Entry 7P36 (X-ray diffraction, 1.14 A resolution); this record covers chain A.

Chain A:
Name: NADPH dependent R-specific alcohol dehydrogenase
Organism: Lactobacillus kefiri
UniProtKB: Q6WVP7 (Q6WVP7_LACKE); residues 1-251 here correspond to UniProt positions 2-252 (UniProt number = residue number + 1)
Chain sequence (260 residues; numbered -8 to 251; the number before each row is that of its first residue; numbers below 1 keep their minus sign (His-8 is residue -8)):
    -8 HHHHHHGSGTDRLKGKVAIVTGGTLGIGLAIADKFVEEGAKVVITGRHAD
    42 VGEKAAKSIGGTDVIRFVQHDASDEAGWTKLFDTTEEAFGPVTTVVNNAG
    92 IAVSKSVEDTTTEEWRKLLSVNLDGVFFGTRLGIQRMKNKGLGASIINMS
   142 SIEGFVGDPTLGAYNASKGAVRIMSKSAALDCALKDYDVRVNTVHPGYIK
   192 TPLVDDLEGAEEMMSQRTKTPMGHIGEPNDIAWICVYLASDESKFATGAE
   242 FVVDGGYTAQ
Not modelled in the structure: -8 to 1
Construct notes: expression tag (-8 to 0)
Swiss-Prot annotation at these positions:
  - active site: Tyr155 (Proton donor/acceptor)
  - binding site (NADP(+)): Thr15 to Ile18, Arg38, His39, Asp62, Ala63, Asn89, Tyr155, Lys159, Ile190 to Leu194
  - binding site (Mg(2+)): Gln251
Ion coordination: Mg2+ near Gln251 (its only coordinating residue here)
From the paper describing this entry:
  - interface residues: Asp41, Thr102, Gln126
  - mutagenesis - T102E, Q126K: unchanged catalytic activity

Summary:
From UniProt: active-site residue Tyr155, 16 NADP+-binding residues and Mg2+-binding residue Gln251. From the
paper: T102E and Q126K leave catalytic activity unchanged; interface residues Asp41, Thr102 and Gln126.
Chain A is NADPH dependent R-specific alcohol dehydrogenase (Lactobacillus kefiri); the structure, X-ray
structure of Lactobacillus kefir alcohol dehydrogenase (wild type), was determined by X-ray diffraction
together with 7P7Y from the same study.
